4AZ2 - chains B and D of the 3 polymer chains in the assembly; structure by X-ray diffraction, 2.60 A resolution.

== Chain B ==
Name: Thrombin heavy chain
Source organism: Homo sapiens
Notes: EC 3.4.21.5; fragment: heavy chain, residues 364-620
Reference sequence: P00734 (THRB_HUMAN); residues 1-257 here correspond to UniProt positions 364-620 (UniProt number = residue number + 363)
Amino-acid sequence (257 residues; row label = number of the first residue in the row):
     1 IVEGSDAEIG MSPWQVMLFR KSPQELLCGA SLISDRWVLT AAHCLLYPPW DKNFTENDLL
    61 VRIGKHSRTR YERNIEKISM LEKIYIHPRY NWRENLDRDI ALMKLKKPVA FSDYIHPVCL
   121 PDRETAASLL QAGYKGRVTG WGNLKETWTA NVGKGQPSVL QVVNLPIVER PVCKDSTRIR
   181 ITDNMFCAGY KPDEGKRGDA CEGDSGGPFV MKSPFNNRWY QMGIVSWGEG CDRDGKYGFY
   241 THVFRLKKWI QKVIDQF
Cystine bridges: C28-C44, C173-C187, C201-C231
Covalently attached groups: N-acetylglucosamine (NAG) linked to N53
Residues lining bound ligands: 9MU ((R)-N-((S)-1-carbamimidoyl-piperidin-3-ylmethyl)-2-(naphthalene-2-sulfonylamino)-3-phenyl-propionamide): H43, Y47, W50, W92, E94, N95, L96, I179, D199, A200, C201, E202, S205, V225, S226, W227, G228, E229, G230, C231, G238
Curated features (UniProtKB/Swiss-Prot):
  - region: A188 to V210 (High affinity receptor-binding region which is also known as the TP508 peptide)
  - active site (Charge relay system): H43, D99, S205
  - glycosylation: N53 (N-linked (GlcNAc...) (complex) asparagine)

== Chain D ==
Name: Hirudin-3A'
Notes: fragment: c-terminus, residues 55-65
Reference sequence: P28509 (HIR3_HIRME); residues 1-11 here correspond to UniProt positions 55-65 (UniProt number = residue number + 54)
Amino-acid sequence (11 residues; numbered 1 to 11; the number before each row is that of its first residue):
     1 DFEEIPEEYL Q
Curated features (UniProtKB/Swiss-Prot):
  - region: D1 to Q11 (Interaction with fibrinogen-binding exosite of thrombin)
  - modified residue: Y9 (Sulfotyrosine)

== Interface between chain B and chain D ==
Contacting residue pairs (19; chain B residue first):
  F19(B) - F2(D)  hydrophobic
  K21(B) - Y9(D)
  K21(B) - L10(D)
  Q24(B) - L10(D)
  L26(B) - F2(D)
  L60(B) - I5(D)  hydrophobic
  L60(B) - Y9(D)
  R62(B) - I5(D)
  R68(B) - D1(D)  salt bridge
  R68(B) - F2(D)
  T69(B) - D1(D)
  T69(B) - F2(D)
  T69(B) - E3(D)  hydrogen bond (backbone-backbone)
  R70(B) - E3(D)
  Y71(B) - E3(D)  hydrogen bond (backbone-side chain)
  Y71(B) - E4(D)
  Y71(B) - I5(D)  hydrophobic
  Y71(B) - P6(D)
  I78(B) - Y9(D)
Also at the interface, not in a pair above, chain B (12 interface residues in all): E25

== In short ==
Chain B and chain D form an interface of 12 and 8 residues respectively, with 2 hydrogen bonds and 1 salt
bridge. Polar contacts include R68(B)-D1(D), Y71(B)-E3(D) and T69(B)-E3(D). Ligands of chain B: compound 9MU.
N-acetylglucosamine is covalently linked to N53(B).
Here chain B is Thrombin heavy chain (Homo sapiens) and chain D is Hirudin-3A'. Entry 4AZ2 (Human thrombin -
inhibitor complex) was determined by X-ray diffraction, deposited together with 4AYV, 4AYY and 4AX9.
